Entry 8UPF (electron microscopy, 3.20 A resolution); this record covers chains J and C of the 12 polymer chains in the assembly.

== Chain J ==
Molecule: 147-nt DNA strand
Sequence (147 nucleotides; each row starts with the number of its first residue; numbers below 1 keep their minus sign (DA-73 is residue -73)):
   -73 ATCGGATGTA TATATCTGAC ACGTGCCTGG AGACTAGGGA GTAATCCCCT TGGCGGTTAA
   -13 AACGCGGGGG ACAGCGCGTA CGTGCGTTTA AGCGGTGCTA GAGCTGTCTA CGACCAATTG
    47 AGCGGCCTCG GCACCGGGAT TCTCGAT
Disordered / not traced: -73

== Chain C ==
Protein: Histone H2A type 1-B/E
From: Homo sapiens
Notes: engineered mutation(s): R11S
UniProt: P04908 (H2A1B_HUMAN); residues 12-129 here correspond to UniProt positions 13-130 (UniProt number = residue number + 1)
Chain sequence (119 residues; numbered 11 to 129; the number before each row is that of its first residue):
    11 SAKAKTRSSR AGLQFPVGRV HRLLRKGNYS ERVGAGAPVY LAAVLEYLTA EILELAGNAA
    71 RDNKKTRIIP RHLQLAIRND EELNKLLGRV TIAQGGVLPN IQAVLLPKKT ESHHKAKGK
Disordered / not traced: 120-129
Construct notes: expression tag (11)

== Chain J / chain C interface ==
Pairs across the interface (15):
  DG38(J) - Arg42(C)  hydrogen bond to the sugar
  DG38(J) - Val43(C)  sugar contact
  DG38(J) - Gly44(C)  phosphate contact
  DG38(J) - Ala45(C)  hydrogen bond to the phosphate
  DA39(J) - Arg42(C)  phosphate contact
  DA39(J) - Val43(C)  hydrogen bond to the phosphate
  DA47(J) - Lys15(C)  salt bridge to the phosphate
  DG48(J) - Arg29(C)  phosphate contact
  DC49(J) - Arg29(C)  salt bridge to the phosphate
  DG57(J) - Thr76(C)  sugar contact
  DG57(J) - Arg77(C)  sugar contact
  DC58(J) - Lys75(C)  phosphate contact
  DC58(J) - Thr76(C)  hydrogen bond to the phosphate
  DC58(J) - Arg77(C)  hydrogen bond to the phosphate
  DA59(J) - Lys75(C)  salt bridge to the phosphate
Other interface residues (no listed pair), chain C (12 interface residues in all): Thr16, Arg35, Glu41

== Summary ==
The interface between chain J and chain C involves 8 residues on one side and 12 on the other, with 5 hydrogen
bonds and 3 salt bridges. Polar contacts include DG38(J)-Arg42(C), DG38(J)-Ala45(C) and DA39(J)-Val43(C).
Chain J is a 147-nt DNA strand and chain C is Histone H2A type 1-B/E (Homo sapiens); the structure, Cryo-EM
structure of the human nucleosome core particle in complex with RNF168-UbcH5c, was determined by electron
microscopy together with 8SMW, 8SMX, 8SMY, 8SMZ, 8SN0, 8SN1 and 3 further entries from the same study.
